Entry 9BTG (electron microscopy, 3.12 A resolution); this record covers chains A and B of the 3 polymer chains in the assembly.

[Chain A (and B)]
Name: Amiloride-sensitive sodium channel subunit beta
Organism: Homo sapiens
Notes: chain B of this document is another copy of the same molecule, construct and numbering; everything in this record applies to it too
Reference sequence: P51168 (SCNNB_HUMAN); residues 1-640 here = UniProt positions 1-640
Sequence (640 residues; row label = number of the first residue in the row):
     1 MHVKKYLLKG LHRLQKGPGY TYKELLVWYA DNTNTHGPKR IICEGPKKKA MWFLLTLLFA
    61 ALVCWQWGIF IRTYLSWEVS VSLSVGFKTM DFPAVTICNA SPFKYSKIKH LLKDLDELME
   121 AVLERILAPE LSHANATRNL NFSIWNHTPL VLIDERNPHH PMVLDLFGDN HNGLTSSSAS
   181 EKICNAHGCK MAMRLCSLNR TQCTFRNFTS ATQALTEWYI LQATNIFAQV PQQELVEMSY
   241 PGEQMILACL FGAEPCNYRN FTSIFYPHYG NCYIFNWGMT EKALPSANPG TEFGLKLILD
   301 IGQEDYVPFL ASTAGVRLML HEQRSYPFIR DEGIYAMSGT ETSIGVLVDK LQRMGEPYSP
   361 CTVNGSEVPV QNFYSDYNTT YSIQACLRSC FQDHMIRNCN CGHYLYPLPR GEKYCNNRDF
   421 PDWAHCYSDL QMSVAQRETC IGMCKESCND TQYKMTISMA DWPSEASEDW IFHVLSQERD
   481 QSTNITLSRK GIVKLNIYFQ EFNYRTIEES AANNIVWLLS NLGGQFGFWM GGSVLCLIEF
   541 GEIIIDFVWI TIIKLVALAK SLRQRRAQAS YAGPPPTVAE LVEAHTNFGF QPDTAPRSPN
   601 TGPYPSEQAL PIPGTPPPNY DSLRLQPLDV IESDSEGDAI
Not modelled in the structure: 1-78, 132-138, 168-178, 481-486, 512-640 (chain B: 1-77, 132-138, 168-179, 482-484, 513-640)
Disulfides: Cys98-Cys272, Cys184-Cys189, Cys196-Cys203, Cys249-Cys256, Cys386-Cys444, Cys390-Cys440, Cys399-Cys426, Cys401-Cys415
Covalently attached groups: N-acetylglucosamine (NAG) linked to Asn141, Asn260, Asn449
Construct notes: engineered mutation Ala30 (Cys in P51168)
Small-molecule neighbours: N-acetylglucosamine (NAG; 2-acetamido-2-deoxy-beta-D-glucopyranose): Ile153, Phe205, Asn207
UniProt features mapped onto this chain:
  - motif: Pro616 to Tyr620 (PY motif)
  - modified residue (Phosphoserine): Ser633, Ser635
  - glycosylation: Asn260 (N-linked (GlcNAc...) asparagine)
  - natural variant: Gly37 (G37S: In PHA1B2), Ser82 (S82C: In BESC1), Pro267 (P267L: In BESC1), Asn288 (N288S: In BESC1), Gly294 (G294S: In BESC1), Ala311 (A311V: In a colorectal cancer sample), Ala314 (A314V: In a breast cancer sample), Val348 (V348M: In BESC1), Pro369 (P369T: In BESC1), Leu387 (L387V: In a breast cancer sample), Glu539 (E539K: In BESC1), Arg563 (R563Q: Associated with hypertension in South African Black), 4 further natural variant entries in UniProt
  - mutagenesis: Tyr620 (Y620A: Loss of inhibition of the ENaC channel by NEDD4. Loss of ubiquitination by NEDD4L)
Reported in the primary citation:
  - contacts within the chain: Met119-Phe309

[How chain A and chain B interact]
Residue-residue contacts - 56 pairs, chain A then chain B:
  Leu83(A) - Leu83(B)  hydrophobic
  Leu123(A) - Trp470(B)  hydrophobic
  Leu123(A) - Val474(B)  hydrophobic
  Leu127(A) - His473(B)
  Leu127(A) - Val474(B)
  Leu127(A) - Gln477(B)
  Asn185(A) - Gln477(B)
  His187(A) - Asn257(B)
  His187(A) - Arg259(B)
  Asn207(A) - Pro255(B)
  Thr209(A) - Pro255(B)
  Ser210(A) - Leu247(B)
  Ser210(A) - Ala248(B)
  Ser210(A) - Glu478(B)
  Ala211(A) - Val474(B)
  Ala211(A) - Glu478(B)  hydrogen bond (backbone-side chain)
  Thr212(A) - Val474(B)
  Thr212(A) - Leu475(B)
  Thr212(A) - Glu478(B)  hydrogen bond (backbone-side chain)
  Leu215(A) - Val474(B)  hydrophobic
  Thr216(A) - Trp470(B)
  Gln303(A) - Glu465(B)  hydrogen bond
  Tyr306(A) - Ser464(B)
  Tyr306(A) - Ala466(B)  hydrophobic
  Pro308(A) - Ser467(B)
  Pro308(A) - Trp470(B)  hydrogen bond (backbone-side chain)
  Phe309(A) - Trp470(B)
  Ser312(A) - Trp462(B)  hydrogen bond (backbone-side chain)
  Ser312(A) - Pro463(B)
  Ser312(A) - Ser464(B)  hydrogen bond (backbone-backbone)
  Ser312(A) - Ser467(B)
  Ser312(A) - Ile471(B)
  Thr313(A) - Glu341(B)  hydrogen bond
  Thr313(A) - Ala460(B)
  Thr313(A) - Asp461(B)
  Thr313(A) - Trp462(B)
  Ala314(A) - Ala460(B)
  Ala314(A) - Asp461(B)  hydrogen bond (backbone-backbone)
  Arg330(A) - Glu292(B)  salt bridge
  Glu332(A) - Gln500(B)
  Glu332(A) - Glu501(B)  hydrogen bond (side chain-backbone)
  Ile334(A) - Ser458(B)
  Tyr335(A) - Glu341(B)
  Tyr335(A) - Met459(B)
  Tyr335(A) - Ala460(B)  hydrophobic
  Met337(A) - Met459(B)
  Met337(A) - Asp461(B)
  Ser338(A) - Asp461(B)
  Asp349(A) - Arg505(B)  salt bridge
  Gln384(A) - Glu501(B)  hydrogen bond
  Asp450(A) - Phe502(B)
  Lys454(A) - Gln500(B)  hydrogen bond
  Ile457(A) - Ile457(B)
  Met459(A) - Met459(B)  hydrophobic
  Lys490(A) - Asp461(B)  salt bridge
  Arg505(A) - Arg505(B)
Also at the interface, not in a pair above, chain A (47 interface residues in all): Val81, Met119, Ile126, Lys182, Phe208, Gln213, Ala311, Asp331, Ala336, Leu351, Arg353, Gln452, Met455, Ile507
Also at the interface, not in a pair above, chain B (38 interface residues in all): Val85, Cys249, Leu250, Cys256, Gly290, Ile298, Thr340, Thr456

[In short]
47 residues of chain A and 38 residues of chain B are in contact, with 11 hydrogen bonds and 3 salt bridges.
Polar pairs include Arg330(A)-Glu292(B), Asp349(A)-Arg505(B) and Lys490(A)-Asp461(B). Chain A binds
N-acetylglucosamine. Covalently linked N-acetylglucosamine: at Asn141(A), Asn260(A) and Asn449(A). The paper
reports contacts within the chain involving Met119(A) and Phe309(A).
Chain A and chain B are both Amiloride-sensitive sodium channel subunit beta (Homo sapiens); the structure,
Human SCNN1B-SCNN1B-SCNN1G ENaC trimer, was determined by electron microscopy (same publication as 9BLR and
9BTU).
